PDB entry 4XH1 | X-ray diffraction, 2.00 A resolution | chain A

# Chain A
Molecule: Propionate kinase
From: Salmonella typhimurium (strain LT2 / SGSC1412 / ATCC 700720)
Notes: EC 2.7.2.15; engineered mutation(s): Q381E
UniProtKB: O06961 (TDCD_SALTY); residue numbers follow UniProt; this construct covers 2-397
Amino-acid sequence (416 residues; numbered -13 to 402; the number before each row is that of its first residue; numbers below 1 keep their minus sign (Met-13 is residue -13)):
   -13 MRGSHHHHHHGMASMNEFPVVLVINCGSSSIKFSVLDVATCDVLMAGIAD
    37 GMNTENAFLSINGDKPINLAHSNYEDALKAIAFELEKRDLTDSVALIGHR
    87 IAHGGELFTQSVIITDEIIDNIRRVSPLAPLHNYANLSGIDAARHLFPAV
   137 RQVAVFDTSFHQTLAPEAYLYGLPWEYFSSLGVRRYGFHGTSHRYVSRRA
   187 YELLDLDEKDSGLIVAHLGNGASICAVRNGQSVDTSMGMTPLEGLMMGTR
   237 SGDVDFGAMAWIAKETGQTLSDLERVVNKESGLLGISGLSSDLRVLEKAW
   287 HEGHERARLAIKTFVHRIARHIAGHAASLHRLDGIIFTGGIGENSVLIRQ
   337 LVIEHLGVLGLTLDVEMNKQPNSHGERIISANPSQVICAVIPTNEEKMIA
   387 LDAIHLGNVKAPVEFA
Disordered / not traced: -13 to 3, 39, 398-402
Construct notes: initiating methionine (-13); expression tag (-12 to 1, 398-402)
UniProt features mapped onto this chain:
  - active site: Asp143 (Proton donor/acceptor)
  - binding site (ATP): Asn11, Lys18, His175, His203 to Gly207, Asp278 to Arg280, Gly326 to Asn330
  - binding site (Mg(2+)): Asn11, Glu381
  - binding site (substrate): Arg86
  - site (Transition state stabilizer): His175, Arg236
Ligand contacts:
  - AMP-PNP (ANP; phosphoaminophosphonic acid-adenylate ester): His175, His203, Gly205, Asn206, Gly207, Ser277, Asp278, Leu279, Arg280, Glu283, Gly325, Gly326, Ile327, Asn330, Ser331, Thr379, Glu381
  - propanoic acid (PPI): Arg86, Asp143, Phe174, His175, Gly207, Met223, Pro227, Arg236
From the paper describing this entry:
  - binding site for AMP-PNP: His175, Asn206, Gly207, Gly326
  - binding site for propanoic acid: Arg86, Asp143, Phe174, His175, Met223, Pro227, Arg236
  - conformationally variable residues (loop rearrangement, side-chain flip): Arg86, Pro116 to His118, Asp143, Asn206
  - mutagenesis - A88G, A88V: decreased binding to propionate
  - mutagenesis - A88G: increased binding to butyrate
  - mutagenesis - A88V: increased binding to acetate
  - mutagenesis - A88G, A88V: unchanged catalytic activity on ATP
  - mutagenesis - A88G, A88V (1.4-fold): decreased catalytic activity on propionate
  - mutagenesis - A88V: increased catalytic activity on acetate
  - catalytic residues: His175, His203, Arg236 (proposed by the authors, not directly observed)
  - specificity-determining residues: Arg86, Pro116, Leu117, His118, Asp143 (proposed by the authors, not directly observed)

# In short
Chain A binds propanoic acid and AMP-PNP. UniProt lists active-site residue Asp143, 16 ATP-binding residues,
Mg2+-binding residues Asn11 and Glu381 and substrate-binding residue Arg86. From the paper: catalytic residues
His175, His203 and Arg236; A88G and A88V reduce binding to propionate.
Chain A is Propionate kinase (Salmonella typhimurium (strain LT2 / SGSC1412 / ATCC 700720)); the structure,
Crystal structure of Salmonella typhimurium propionate kinase in complex with AMPPNP and propionate, was
determined by X-ray diffraction, deposited together with 4XH5 and 4XH4.
